PDB entry 8CGI | electron microscopy, 1.89 A resolution | chains C and J of the 9 polymer chains in the assembly

Chain C:
Protein: Small ribosomal subunit protein uS3
From: Escherichia coli BW25113
UniProtKB: P0A7V3 (RS3_ECOLI); numbering as in UniProt (aligned over 1-233)
Chain sequence (233 residues; numbered 1 to 233; the number before each row is that of its first residue):
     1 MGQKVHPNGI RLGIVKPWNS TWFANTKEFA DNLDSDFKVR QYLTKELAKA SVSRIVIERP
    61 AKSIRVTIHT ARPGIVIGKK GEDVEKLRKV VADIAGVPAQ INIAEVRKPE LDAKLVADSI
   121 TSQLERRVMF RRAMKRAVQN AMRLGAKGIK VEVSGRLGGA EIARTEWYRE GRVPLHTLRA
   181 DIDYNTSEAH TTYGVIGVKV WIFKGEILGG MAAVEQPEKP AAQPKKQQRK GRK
Not modelled in the structure: 1, 208-233
UniProt features mapped onto this chain:
  - mutagenesis: Arg131 to Lys135 (Decreases mRNA unwinding ability of the ribosome)

Chain J:
Protein: Small ribosomal subunit protein uS10
From: Escherichia coli BW25113
UniProtKB: P0A7R5 (RS10_ECOLI); residues 1-103 here = UniProt positions 1-103
Chain sequence (103 residues; numbered 1 to 103; the number before each row is that of its first residue):
     1 MQNQRIRIRL KAFDHRLIDQ ATAEIVETAK RTGAQVRGPI PLPTRKERFT VLISPHVNKD
    61 ARDQYEIRTH LRLVDIVEPT EKTVDALMRL DLAAGVDVQI SLG
Not modelled in the structure: 1-4, 103

Chain C / chain J interface:
Contacting residue pairs - 11 pairs, chain C then chain J:
  Trp22(C) with Phe13(J)
  Phe23(C) with Lys11(J); Phe13(J), hydrophobic; Thr69(J); Gly95(J); Asp97(J)
  Ala24(C) with Phe13(J)
  Asn25(C) with Lys11(J)
  Phe29(C) with Phe13(J), hydrophobic; Ile67(J), hydrophobic
  Glu58(C) with Ala94(J)
Also at the interface, not in a pair above, chain C (9 interface residues in all): Thr21, Pro60, Arg65
Also at the interface, not in a pair above, chain J (8 interface residues in all): Ala12

Overview:
The interface between chain C and chain J involves 9 residues on one side and 8 on the other. UniProt lists 5
mutagenesis sites on chain C.
Chain C is Small ribosomal subunit protein uS3 and chain J is Small ribosomal subunit protein uS10, both from
Escherichia coli BW25113; the structure, Pentacycline TP038 bound to the 30S head, was determined by electron
microscopy (same publication as 8CA7, 8CAI, 8CEP, 8CF1, 8CF8, 8CGJ, 8CGR and 8CGU).
